9EOF - chains C and G of the 4 polymer chains in the assembly; structure by electron microscopy, 7.70 A resolution (low resolution: residue-level contacts below are approximate; hydrogen-bond / salt-bridge calls are withheld).

Chain C:
Molecule: Integrator complex subunit 15
From: Homo sapiens
Reference sequence: Q96N11 (INT15_HUMAN); residue numbers follow UniProt; this construct covers 1-449
Sequence (449 residues; each row starts with the number of its first residue):
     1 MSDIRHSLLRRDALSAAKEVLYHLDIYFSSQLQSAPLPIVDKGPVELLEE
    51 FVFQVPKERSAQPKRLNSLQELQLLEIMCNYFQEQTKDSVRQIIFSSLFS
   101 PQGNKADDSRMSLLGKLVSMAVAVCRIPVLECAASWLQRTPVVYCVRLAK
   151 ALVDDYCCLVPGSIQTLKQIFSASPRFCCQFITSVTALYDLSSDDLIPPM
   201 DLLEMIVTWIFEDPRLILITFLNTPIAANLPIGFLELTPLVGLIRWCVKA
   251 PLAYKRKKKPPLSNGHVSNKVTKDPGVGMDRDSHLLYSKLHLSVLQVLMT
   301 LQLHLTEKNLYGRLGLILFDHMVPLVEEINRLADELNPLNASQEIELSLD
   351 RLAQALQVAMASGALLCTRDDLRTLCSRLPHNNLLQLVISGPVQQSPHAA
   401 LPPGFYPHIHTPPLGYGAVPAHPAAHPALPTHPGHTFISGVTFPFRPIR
Not modelled in the structure: 53-66, 259-275, 392-449
Swiss-Prot annotation at these positions:
  - mutagenesis: Leu69 to Leu72 (Abolished intraction with INTS5, leading to Impaired assembly of the integrator complex), Met120 to Val124 (Abolished intraction with INTS5, leading to Impaired assembly of the integrator complex), Leu384 to Leu387 (Abolished interaction with INTS10)

Chain G:
Molecule: Integrator complex subunit 5
From: Homo sapiens
Reference sequence: Q6P9B9 (INT5_HUMAN); numbering as in UniProt (aligned over 1-1019)
Sequence (1019 residues; numbered 1 to 1019; the number before each row is that of its first residue):
     1 MSALCDPPGAPGPPGPAPATHGPAPLSAQELSQEIKAFLTGVDPILGHQL
    51 SAREHARCGLLLLRSLPPARAAVLDHLRGVFDESVRAHLAALDETPVAGP
   101 PHLRPPPPSHVPAGGPGLEDVVQEVQQVLSEFIRANPKAWAPVISAWSID
   151 LMGQLSSTYSGQHQRVPHATGALNELLQLWMGCRATRTLMDIYVQCLSAL
   201 IGSCPDACVDALLDTSVQHSPHFDWVVAHIGSSFPGTIISRVLSCGLKDF
   251 CVHGGAGGGAGSSGGSSSQTPSTDPFPGSPAIPAEKRVPKIASVVGILGH
   301 LASRHGDSIRRELLRMFHDSLAGGSGGRSGDPSLQATVPFLLQLAVMSPA
   351 LLGTVSGELVDCLKPPAVLSQLQQHLQGFPREELDNMLNLAVHLVSQASG
   401 AGAYRLLQFLVDTAMPASVITTQGLAVPDTVREACDRLIQLLLLHLQKLV
   451 HHRGGSPGEGVLGPPPPPRLVPFLDALKNHVGELCGETLRLERKRFLWQH
   501 QLLGLLSVYTRPSCGPEALGHLLSRARSPEELSLATQLYAGLVVSLSGLL
   551 PLAFRSCLARVHAGTLQPPFTARFLRNLALLVGWEQQGGEGPAALGAHFG
   601 ESASAHLSDLAPLLLHPEEEVAEAAASLLAICPFPSEALSPSQLLGLVRA
   651 GVHRFFASLRLHGPPGVASACQLLTRLSQTSPAGLKAVLQLLVEGALHRG
   701 NTELFGGQVDGDNETLSVVSASLASASLLDTNRRHTAAVPGPGGIWSVFH
   751 AGVIGRGLKPPKFVQSRNQQEVIYNTQSLLSLLVHCCSAPGGTECGECWG
   801 APILSPEAAKAVAVTLVESVCPDAAGAELAWPPEEHARATVERDLRIGRR
   851 FREQPLLFELLKLVAAAPPALCYCSVLLRGLLAALLGHWEASRHPDTTHS
   901 PWHLEASCTLVAVMAEGSLLPPALGNMHEVFSQLAPFEVRLLLLSVWGFL
   951 REHGPLPQKFIFQSERGRFIRDFSREGGGEGGPHLAVLHSVLHRNIDRLG
  1001 LFSGRFQAPSPSTLLRQGT
Not modelled in the structure: 1-27, 41-51, 95-115, 159-172, 254-289, 322-331, 416-427, 455-465, 710-765, 792-794, 1010-1019

How chain C and chain G interact:
Pairs across the interface (18):
  Ser68(C) with Ala71(G); Ala72(G)
  Leu69(C) with Leu39(G)
  Leu72(C) with Ile35(G); Leu39(G)
  Glu76(C) with Ile35(G); Lys36(G); Leu39(G)
  Lys116(C) with Pro68(G)
  Ser119(C) with Pro68(G)
  Met120(C) with Pro68(G)
  Asp155(C) with Pro67(G)
  Cys158(C) with Asn136(G); Ala139(G)
  Leu159(C) with Arg70(G); Trp140(G)
  Val160(C) with Arg70(G); Trp140(G)
Other interface residues (no listed pair), chain C (13 interface residues in all): Gln73, Val124
Other interface residues (no listed pair), chain G (17 interface residues in all): Ala28, Ser32, Phe38, Arg64, Ala69, Phe132
Interface features reported in the paper:
  - hot spots on chain C (mutagenesis) - L69A/L72A, M120A/V124A: decreased binding to chain B

In short:
The interface between chain C and chain G involves 13 residues on one side and 17 on the other. UniProt lists
13 mutagenesis sites on chain C. The paper reports that L69A/L72A and M120A/V124A of chain C reduce binding to
chain B.
Here chain C is Integrator complex subunit 15 and chain G is Integrator complex subunit 5, both from Homo
sapiens. Entry 9EOF (Structure of the human INTS5/8/10/15 subcomplex) was determined by electron microscopy,
deposited together with 9EOC, 9EP1, 9EP4, 9FA4 and 9FA7.
